6N38 - chains G and D of the 11 polymer chains in the assembly; structure by electron microscopy, 3.70 A resolution.

== Chain G ==
Name: Putative type VI secretion protein
From: Escherichia coli O44:H18 (strain 042 / EAEC)
Reference sequence: D3GUX4 (D3GUX4_ECO44); residues 64-366 here correspond to UniProt positions 31-333 (UniProt number = residue number - 33)
Amino-acid sequence (303 residues; each row starts with the number of its first residue):
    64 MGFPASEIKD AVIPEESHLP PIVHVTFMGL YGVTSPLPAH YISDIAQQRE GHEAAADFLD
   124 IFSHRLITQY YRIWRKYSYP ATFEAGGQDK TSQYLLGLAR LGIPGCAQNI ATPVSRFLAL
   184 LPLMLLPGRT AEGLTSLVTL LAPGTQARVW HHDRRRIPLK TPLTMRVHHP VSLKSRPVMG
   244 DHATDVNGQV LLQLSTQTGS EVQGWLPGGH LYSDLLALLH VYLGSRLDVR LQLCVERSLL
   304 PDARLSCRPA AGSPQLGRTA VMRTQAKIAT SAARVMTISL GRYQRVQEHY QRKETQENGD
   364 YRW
Disordered / not traced: 64-121, 331-335
Reported in the primary citation:
  - mutagenesis - M228R/L236R/M242R, L308R/L319R/M325R: unchanged binding to Putative type VI secretion protein

== Chain D ==
Name: Putative type VI secretion protein
From: Escherichia coli O44:H18 (strain 042 / EAEC)
Notes: fragment: neck and shoulder domains
Reference sequence: D3GU39 (D3GU39_ECO44); numbering as in UniProt (aligned over 1-316)
Amino-acid sequence (322 residues; row label = number of the first residue in the row):
     1 MKIYRPLWED GAFLMPQQFQ QQAAWDVHLA DSVARMGLAH PWGVVAAEFD DSLLPLSRLN
    61 ATRLIVRFPD GTLIDTERAD NLPPVCDLST VSDRSLVDIV LALPLLNANG GNLDNGSESE
   121 RPRRWKSERV NVQELAGHEQ SEVAVLRHNL TLRMAHQENA AWLTCPVTRL VRDAQGQWCR
   181 DPRFIPPLLT LSASPSLMTE LAELLHHLQA RRQRLMSMRR ENNARLADFA VADVSLFWLL
   241 NALNSAEPVL KELLDMPYRH PELLYRELAR LAGSLLTFSL EHNVDAVPAY HHETPENVFP
   301 PLLSLLNRLL EASLPSHHHH HH
Disordered / not traced: 1, 220-231, 313-322
Sequence notes: expression tag (317-322)

== Chain G / chain D interface ==
Residue-residue contacts - 15 pairs, chain G then chain D:
  Pro225(G) with Phe13(D), hydrophobic
  Leu226(G) with Phe13(D); Leu14(D), hydrogen bond (backbone-backbone)
  Thr227(G) with Ala12(D); Phe13(D)
  Met228(G) with Trp8(D), hydrophobic; Asp10(D); Gly11(D), hydrogen bond (backbone-backbone); Ala12(D), hydrogen bond (backbone-backbone); Phe13(D); Leu14(D), hydrophobic
  Arg229(G) with Asp10(D)
  Val230(G) with Asp10(D)
  Met242(G) with Leu14(D); Pro16(D)
Interface residues without a listed pair, chain D (11 interface residues in all): Glu9, Met15, Gln18, Phe19
The authors on this interface:
  - interface residues, chain G: Met228(G), Met242(G)

== Overview ==
The interface between chain G and chain D involves 7 residues on one side and 11 on the other, with 3 hydrogen
bonds. The backbones hydrogen-bond at Leu226(G)-Leu14(D), Met228(G)-Gly11(D) and Met228(G)-Ala12(D). The paper
reports that M228R/L236R/M242R and L308R/L319R/M325R of chain G leave binding to Putative type VI secretion
protein unchanged; interface residues Met228(G) and Met242(G).
Here chain G is Putative type VI secretion protein and chain D is Putative type VI secretion protein, both
from Escherichia coli O44:H18 (strain 042 / EAEC). Entry 6N38 (Structure of the type VI secretion system
TssK-TssF-TssG baseplate subcomplex revealed by cryo-electron microscopy - full ...) was determined by
electron microscopy.
